PDB entry 8SCG | X-ray diffraction, 2.00 A resolution | chains A and C of the 3 polymer chains in the assembly

Chain A:
Name: DNA polymerase I
Source organism: Geobacillus stearothermophilus
Notes: EC 2.7.7.7
Reference sequence: D9N168 (D9N168_GEOSE); residues 298-876 here correspond to UniProt positions 1-579 (UniProt number = residue number - 297)
Amino-acid sequence (579 residues; row label = number of the first residue in the row):
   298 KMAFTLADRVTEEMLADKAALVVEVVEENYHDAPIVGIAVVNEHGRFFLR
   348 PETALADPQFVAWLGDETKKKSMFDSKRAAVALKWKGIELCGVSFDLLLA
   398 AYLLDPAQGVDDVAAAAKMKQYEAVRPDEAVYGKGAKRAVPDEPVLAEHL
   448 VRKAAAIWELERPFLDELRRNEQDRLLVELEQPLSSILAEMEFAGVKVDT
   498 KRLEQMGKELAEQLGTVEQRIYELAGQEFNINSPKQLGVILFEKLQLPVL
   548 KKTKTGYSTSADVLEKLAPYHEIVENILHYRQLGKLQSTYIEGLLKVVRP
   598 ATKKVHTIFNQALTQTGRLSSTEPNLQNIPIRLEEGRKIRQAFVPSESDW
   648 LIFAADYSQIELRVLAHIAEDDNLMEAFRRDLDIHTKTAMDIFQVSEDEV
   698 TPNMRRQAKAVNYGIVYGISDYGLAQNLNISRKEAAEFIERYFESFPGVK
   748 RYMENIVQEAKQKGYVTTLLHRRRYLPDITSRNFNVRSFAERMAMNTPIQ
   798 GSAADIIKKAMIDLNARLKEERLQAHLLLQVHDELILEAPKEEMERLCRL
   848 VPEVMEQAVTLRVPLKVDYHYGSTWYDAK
Differences from the reference sequence: engineered mutation Tyr710 (Phe413 in D9N168); variant Val713 (Pro416 in D9N168)
Bound ions: Ca2+: Asp653, Tyr654, Asp830 (together with 2'-deoxyguanosine-5'-triphosphate)
Small-molecule neighbours: 2'-deoxyguanosine-5'-triphosphate (DGT): Arg615, Asp653, Tyr654, Ser655, Gln656, Glu658, His682, Arg702, Arg703, Lys706, Ala707, Tyr710, Tyr714, Asn793, Asp830
What the authors report for this chain:
  - Ca2+ coordination: Tyr654, Asp830
  - conformationally variable residues (side-chain flip): Lys706
  - catalytic residues: Lys706, Asp830 (proposed by the authors, not directly observed)
  - binding site for 3'-Amino DNA Primer: Asp830
  - mutagenesis - D830N: abolished catalytic activity
  - mutagenesis - E831Q: unchanged catalytic activity
  - mutagenesis - F710Y: increased catalytic activity on Ca2+ (citing earlier work)

Chain C:
Molecule: DNA Tempelate
Sequence (13 nucleotides; numbered 1 to 13; the number before each row is that of its first residue):
     1 CACGCTGATCGCA

Chain A / chain C interface:
Contacting residue pairs (53):
  Asn529(A) with DG11(C), sugar contact
  Ser530(A) with DG11(C), phosphate contact; DC12(C), hydrogen bond to the phosphate
  Pro531(A) with DG11(C), phosphate contact; DA13(C), hydrogen bond to the base
  Lys532(A) with DA13(C), base contact
  Thr552(A) with DA13(C), hydrogen bond to the base
  Gly553(A) with DA13(C), base contact
  Tyr554(A) with DA13(C), base contact
  Lys582(A) with DG7(C), base contact; DA8(C), base contact
  Ser585(A) with DT9(C), phosphate contact; DC10(C), phosphate contact
  Thr586(A) with DT9(C), sugar contact
  Gly590(A) with DT9(C), phosphate contact
  Asn607(A) with DG7(C), phosphate contact
  Leu610(A) with DT6(C), phosphate contact; DG7(C), phosphate contact
  Thr611(A) with DT6(C), phosphate contact
  Gln612(A) with DC5(C), phosphate contact; DT6(C), hydrogen bond to the phosphate
  Thr613(A) with DC5(C), sugar contact
  Arg615(A) with DG4(C), base contact; DC5(C), hydrogen bond to the base
  Ser617(A) with DT6(C), phosphate contact; DG7(C), hydrogen bond to the phosphate
  Ser618(A) with DG7(C), sugar contact
  Thr619(A) with DG7(C), sugar contact; DA8(C), phosphate contact
  Glu620(A) with DA8(C), hydrogen bond to the phosphate
  Asn622(A) with DG7(C), hydrogen bond to the sugar
  Asn625(A) with DG7(C), base contact
  Ala707(A) with DC3(C), base contact
  Tyr710(A) with DC3(C), base contact
  Gly711(A) with DC3(C), base contact
  Tyr714(A) with DC3(C), sugar contact
  Gly715(A) with DC3(C), sugar contact
  Ile716(A) with DC3(C), hydrogen bond to the sugar
  Ser717(A) with DA2(C), base contact; DC3(C), hydrogen bond to the phosphate
  Tyr719(A) with DA2(C), base contact
  Gly720(A) with DC3(C), phosphate contact
  Arg729(A) with DA2(C), hydrogen bond to the base
  Arg771(A) with DC5(C), salt bridge to the phosphate
  Asn782(A) with DC1(C), phosphate contact
  Phe786(A) with DA2(C), phosphate contact; DG4(C), phosphate contact
  Arg789(A) with DC3(C), hydrogen bond to the phosphate; DG4(C), salt bridge to the phosphate
  Met790(A) with DC5(C), phosphate contact
  Asn793(A) with DG4(C), sugar contact
  Gln797(A) with DG4(C), hydrogen bond to the base; DC5(C), hydrogen bond to the sugar
Interface residues without a listed pair, chain A (42 interface residues in all): Asn527, Gly535

Overview:
The interface between chain A and chain C involves 42 residues on one side and 13 on the other, with 14
hydrogen bonds and 2 salt bridges. Polar pairs include Pro531(A)-DA13(C), Thr552(A)-DA13(C) and
Arg615(A)-DC5(C). From the paper: catalytic residues Lys706(A) and Asp830(A); D830N of chain A abolishes
catalytic activity; 3 substitutions were tested in all.
Here chain A is DNA polymerase I (Geobacillus stearothermophilus) and chain C is DNA Tempelate. Entry 8SCG
(Bst DNA polymerase I Large Fragment mutant F710Y/D598A with 3'-amino primer, dGTP, and calcium time-resolved
0h ...) was determined by X-ray diffraction (same publication as 8SCI, 8SCJ, 8SCK, 8SCL, 8SCM, 8SCN and 7
further entries).
